Entry 1XCQ (X-ray diffraction, 3.50 A resolution); this record covers chains P and B of the 4 polymer chains in the assembly.

[Chain P]
Molecule: Capsid protein C
Reference sequence: P26661 (POLG_HCVJ8); residues 2-45 here correspond to UniProt positions 1-44 (UniProt number = residue number - 1)
Chain sequence (44 residues; each row starts with the number of its first residue):
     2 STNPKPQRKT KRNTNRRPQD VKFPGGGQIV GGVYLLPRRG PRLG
Not modelled in the structure: 2-16, 41-45

[Chain B]
Molecule: Monoclonal antibody 19D9D6 Heavy chain
Organism: Mus musculus
Notes: antibody fragment or engineered binder
Chain sequence (218 residues; row label = number of the first residue in the row):
     1 QIQLVQSGPE LKKPGETVKI SCKASGYTFT DFSMHWVNQA PGKGLNWMGW VNTETGEPTY
    61 ADDFKGRFAF SLETSASTAY LQINSLKNED TATYFCARFL LRQYFDVWGA GTTVTVSSAK
   121 TTPPSVYPLA PGSAAQTNSM VTLGCLVKGY FPEPVTVTWN SGSLSSGVHT FPAVLQSDLY
   181 TLSSSVTVPS STWPSETVTC NVAHPASSTK VDKKIVPR
Cystine bridges: Cys22-Cys96, Cys145-Cys200

[Interface between chain P and chain B]
Residue-residue contacts (11):
  Gln20(P) - Ile2(B)
  Gln20(P) - Gly26(B)  hydrogen bond (side chain-backbone)
  Gln20(P) - Tyr27(B)
  Gln20(P) - Arg98(B)  hydrogen bond
  Val22(P) - Phe32(B)
  Lys23(P) - Tyr27(B)
  Lys23(P) - Thr28(B)
  Lys23(P) - Asp31(B)
  Gly28(P) - Asn52(B)
  Val31(P) - Trp50(B)  hydrophobic
  Leu36(P) - Arg102(B)
Also at the interface, not in a pair above, chain B (12 interface residues in all): Phe99, Leu100

[Summary]
The interface between chain P and chain B involves 6 residues on one side and 12 on the other, with 2 hydrogen
bonds. Polar pairs include Gln20(P)-Gly26(B) and Gln20(P)-Arg98(B).
Chain P is Capsid protein C and chain B is Monoclonal antibody 19D9D6 Heavy chain (Mus musculus); the
structure, Complex HCV core-Fab 19D9D6-Protein L mutant (D55A,L57H,Y64W) in space group P21, was determined by
X-ray diffraction (same publication as 1XCT and 1XF5).
